Entry 5S5A (X-ray diffraction, 2.35 A resolution); this record covers chains B and E of the 6 polymer chains in the assembly.

[Chain B]
Molecule: Tubulin beta-2B chain
Source organism: Bos taurus
Reference sequence: Q6B856 (TBB2B_BOVIN); the author numbering skips numbers that UniProt does not, so the offset changes along the chain: 1-42 = UniProt 1-42; 45-360 = UniProt 43-358; 369-455 = UniProt 359-445
Amino-acid sequence (445 residues; each row starts with the number of its first residue; note: 10 numbers in that range are skipped by the numbering (no residue carries them; nothing is unmodelled there)):
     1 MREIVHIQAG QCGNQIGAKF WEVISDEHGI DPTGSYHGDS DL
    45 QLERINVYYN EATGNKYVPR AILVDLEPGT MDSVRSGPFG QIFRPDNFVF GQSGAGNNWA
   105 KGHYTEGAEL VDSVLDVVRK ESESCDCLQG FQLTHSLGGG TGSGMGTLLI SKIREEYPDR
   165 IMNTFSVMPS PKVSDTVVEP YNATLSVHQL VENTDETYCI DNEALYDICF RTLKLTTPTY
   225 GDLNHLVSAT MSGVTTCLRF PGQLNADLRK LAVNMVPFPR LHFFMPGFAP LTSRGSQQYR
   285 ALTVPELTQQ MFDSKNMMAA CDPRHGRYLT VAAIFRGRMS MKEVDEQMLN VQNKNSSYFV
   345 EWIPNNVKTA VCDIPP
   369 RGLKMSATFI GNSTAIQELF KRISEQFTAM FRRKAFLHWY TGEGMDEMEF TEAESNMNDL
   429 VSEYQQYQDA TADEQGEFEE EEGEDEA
Not modelled in the structure: 279-280, 441-455
Ion coordination: Mg2+: Gln-11 (together with GDP); Ca2+ near Glu-113 (its only coordinating residue here)
Ligand contacts:
  - GDP (guanosine-5'-diphosphate): Gly-10, Gln-11, Cys-12, Gln-15, Ile-16, Ala-99, Asn-101, Ser-140, Gly-142, Gly-143, Gly-144, Thr-145, Gly-146, Ser-147, Val-171, Pro-173, Val-177, Asp-179, Glu-183, Asn-206, Leu-209, Tyr-224, Leu-227, Asn-228
  - N-(4-methoxyphenyl)glycinamide (WZY): Pro-175, Lys-176, Val-177, Ser-178, Tyr-210, Pro-222, Thr-223, Tyr-224, Leu-227
Swiss-Prot annotation at these positions:
  - motif: Met-1 to Ile-4 (MREI motif)
  - binding site (GTP): Gln-11, Glu-71, Ser-140, Gly-144, Thr-145, Gly-146, Asn-206, Asn-228
  - binding site (Mg(2+)): Glu-71
  - modified residue: Ser-40 (Phosphoserine), Thr-57 (Phosphothreonine), Lys-60 (N6-acetyllysine), Ser-174 (Phosphoserine), Thr-287 (Phosphothreonine), Thr-292 (Phosphothreonine), Arg-320 (Omega-N-methylarginine), Glu-448 (5-glutamyl polyglutamate)
  - cross-link (Glycyl lysine isopeptide (Lys-Gly)): Lys-60 (interchain with G-Cter in ubiquitin), Lys-326 (interchain with G-Cter in ubiquitin)

[Chain E]
Molecule: Stathmin-4
Source organism: Rattus norvegicus
Reference sequence: P63043 (STMN4_RAT); residues 5-145 here correspond to UniProt positions 49-189 (UniProt number = residue number + 44)
Amino-acid sequence (143 residues; each row starts with the number of its first residue):
     3 MADMEVIELN KCTSGQSFEV ILKPPSFDGV PEFNASLPRR RDPSLEEIQK KLEAAEERRK
    63 YQEAELLKHL AEKREHEREV IQKAIEENNN FIKMAKEKLA QKMESNKENR EAHLAAMLER
   123 LQEKDKHAEE VRKNKELKEE ASR
Not modelled in the structure: 3-5, 29-43, 144-145
Sequence notes: initiating methionine (3); expression tag (4)
Ligand contacts: N-(4-methoxyphenyl)glycinamide (WZY): Arg-112, His-115, Leu-116, Met-119, Arg-122
Swiss-Prot annotation at these positions:
  - modified residue: Ser-46 (Phosphoserine)

[Interface between chain B and chain E]
Residue-residue contacts (25; chain B residue first):
  His-107(B) / Lys-75(E)  hydrogen bond
  Tyr-108(B) / His-78(E)  hydrogen bond
  Tyr-108(B) / Glu-79(E)
  Tyr-108(B) / Val-82(E)  hydrophobic
  Tyr-108(B) / Ile-83(E)
  Leu-152(B) / Glu-79(E)
  Ser-155(B) / Leu-72(E)
  Ser-155(B) / Lys-75(E)
  Ser-155(B) / Arg-76(E)  hydrogen bond
  Lys-156(B) / Arg-76(E)
  Lys-156(B) / Glu-79(E)  salt bridge
  Arg-158(B) / Leu-68(E)
  Glu-159(B) / Leu-69(E)
  Glu-159(B) / Leu-72(E)
  Glu-159(B) / Arg-76(E)  salt bridge
  Pro-162(B) / Glu-65(E)
  Gln-193(B) / Lys-75(E)
  Thr-409(B) / Glu-89(E)
  Glu-411(B) / Val-82(E)
  Glu-411(B) / Ala-86(E)
  Gly-412(B) / Val-82(E)
  Gly-412(B) / Lys-85(E)
  Gly-412(B) / Ala-86(E)
  Met-413(B) / Val-82(E)
  Glu-417(B) / His-78(E)  salt bridge
Also at the interface, not in a pair above, chain B (16 interface residues in all): Thr-109, Gly-410
Also at the interface, not in a pair above, chain E (14 interface residues in all): Ala-73

[Summary]
The interface between chain B and chain E involves 16 residues on one side and 14 on the other, with 3
hydrogen bonds and 3 salt bridges. Polar contacts include Lys-156(B)/Glu-79(E), Glu-159(B)/Arg-76(E) and
Glu-417(B)/His-78(E). Chain B binds GDP and N-(4-methoxyphenyl)glycinamide. Ligands of chain E:
N-(4-methoxyphenyl)glycinamide.
Chain B is Tubulin beta-2B chain (Bos taurus) and chain E is Stathmin-4 (Rattus norvegicus); the structure,
Tubulin-Z1449748885-complex, was determined by X-ray diffraction, deposited together with 5S4L, 5S4M, 5S4N,
5S4O, 5S4P, 5S4Q and 52 further entries.
